Entry 7VYQ (electron microscopy, 3.13 A resolution); this record covers chains F and G of the 4 polymer chains in the assembly.

== Chain F (and G) ==
Molecule: Carbonyl Reductase
From: Candida parapsilosis
Notes: EC 1.1.1.-; chain G of this document is another copy of the same molecule, construct and numbering; everything in this record applies to it too
Reference sequence: B2KJ46 (B2KJ46_CANPA); numbering as in UniProt (aligned over 1-279)
Sequence (280 residues; row label = number of the first residue in the row; numbering starts at 0):
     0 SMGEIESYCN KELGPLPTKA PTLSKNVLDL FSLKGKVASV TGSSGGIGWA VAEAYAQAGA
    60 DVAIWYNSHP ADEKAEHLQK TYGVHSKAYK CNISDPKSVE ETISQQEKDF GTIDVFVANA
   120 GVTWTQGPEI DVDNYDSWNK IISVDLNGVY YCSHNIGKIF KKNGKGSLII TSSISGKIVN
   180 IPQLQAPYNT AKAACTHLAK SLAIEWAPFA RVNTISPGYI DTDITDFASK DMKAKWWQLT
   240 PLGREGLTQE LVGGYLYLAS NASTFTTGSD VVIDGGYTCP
Sequence notes: expression tag (0)
Small-molecule neighbours:
  - ethyl 4-chloranyl-3-oxidanylidene-butanoate (83I): Thr-122, Ser-172, Ile-173, Ser-174, Asn-179, Gln-182, Gln-184, Tyr-187, Gly-217, Tyr-218, Ile-223, Thr-224, Phe-226, Ala-227, Met-231, Trp-235
  - NADP (NAP; NADP nicotinamide-adenine-dinucleotide phosphate): Gly-41, Ser-42, Ser-43, Gly-44, Gly-45, Ile-46, Gly-47, Tyr-65, Asn-66, Ser-67, His-68, Cys-90, Asn-91, Ile-92, Ser-93, Asn-118, Ala-119, Gly-120, Val-121, Val-143, Thr-170, Ser-171, Ser-172, Tyr-187, Lys-191, Pro-216, Gly-217, Tyr-218, Ile-219, Thr-221, Asp-222, Ile-223, Thr-224

== How chain F and chain G interact ==
Residue-residue contacts (111; chain F residue first):
  Ile-4(F) / Gln-237(G)
  Glu-5(F) / Gln-237(G)  hydrogen bond (backbone-side chain)
  Ser-6(F) / Trp-236(G)
  Ser-6(F) / Gln-237(G)  hydrogen bond (side chain-backbone)
  Tyr-7(F) / Gln-237(G)  hydrogen bond (backbone-backbone)
  Cys-8(F) / Gln-237(G)
  Cys-8(F) / Leu-238(G)
  Leu-12(F) / Pro-240(G)
  Leu-12(F) / Leu-241(G)
  Leu-15(F) / Trp-236(G)
  Leu-15(F) / Gln-237(G)
  Leu-15(F) / Gly-242(G)
  Pro-16(F) / Trp-236(G)
  Pro-16(F) / Gly-242(G)
  Thr-17(F) / Leu-241(G)  hydrogen bond (side chain-backbone)
  Thr-17(F) / Gly-242(G)  hydrogen bond (backbone-backbone)
  Thr-17(F) / Arg-243(G)
  Ala-19(F) / Arg-243(G)
  Ala-19(F) / Leu-246(G)  hydrophobic
  Pro-20(F) / Arg-243(G)
  Leu-22(F) / Glu-249(G)
  Ser-23(F) / Gln-248(G)  hydrogen bond (backbone-side chain)
  Lys-24(F) / Gln-56(G)  hydrogen bond (backbone-side chain)
  Lys-24(F) / Gln-248(G)  hydrogen bond (backbone-side chain)
  Asn-25(F) / Gln-56(G)
  Val-26(F) / Ala-53(G)
  Val-26(F) / Gln-56(G)  hydrogen bond (backbone-side chain)
  Val-26(F) / Val-251(G)  hydrophobic
  Val-26(F) / Leu-255(G)  hydrophobic
  Phe-30(F) / Phe-30(G)  hydrophobic
  Phe-30(F) / Gly-252(G)
  Ala-53(F) / Val-26(G)
  Gln-56(F) / Lys-24(G)  hydrogen bond (side chain-backbone)
  Gln-56(F) / Asn-25(G)
  Gln-56(F) / Val-26(G)  hydrogen bond (side chain-backbone)
  Lys-199(F) / Cys-278(G)
  Ile-203(F) / Pro-240(G)  hydrophobic
  Ile-203(F) / Cys-278(G)  hydrophobic
  Ala-206(F) / Pro-240(G)
  Ala-206(F) / Leu-241(G)
  Trp-236(F) / Ser-6(G)
  Trp-236(F) / Leu-15(G)
  Trp-236(F) / Pro-16(G)
  Gln-237(F) / Ile-4(G)
  Gln-237(F) / Glu-5(G)  hydrogen bond (side chain-backbone)
  Gln-237(F) / Ser-6(G)  hydrogen bond (backbone-side chain)
  Gln-237(F) / Tyr-7(G)  hydrogen bond (backbone-backbone)
  Gln-237(F) / Cys-8(G)
  Leu-238(F) / Cys-8(G)
  Pro-240(F) / Leu-12(G)
  Pro-240(F) / Ile-203(G)  hydrophobic
  Pro-240(F) / Ala-206(G)
  Leu-241(F) / Leu-12(G)
  Leu-241(F) / Thr-17(G)  hydrogen bond (backbone-side chain)
  Leu-241(F) / Ala-206(G)
  Leu-241(F) / Phe-264(G)  hydrophobic
  Leu-241(F) / Thr-266(G)
  Gly-242(F) / Leu-15(G)
  Gly-242(F) / Pro-16(G)
  Gly-242(F) / Thr-17(G)  hydrogen bond (backbone-backbone)
  Arg-243(F) / Thr-17(G)
  Arg-243(F) / Ala-19(G)
  Arg-243(F) / Pro-20(G)
  Arg-243(F) / Thr-263(G)  hydrogen bond (side chain-backbone)
  Arg-243(F) / Phe-264(G)
  Gly-245(F) / Phe-264(G)
  Leu-246(F) / Ala-19(G)  hydrophobic
  Gln-248(F) / Ser-23(G)  hydrogen bond (side chain-backbone)
  Gln-248(F) / Lys-24(G)  hydrogen bond (side chain-backbone)
  Glu-249(F) / Leu-22(G)
  Glu-249(F) / Ala-261(G)
  Glu-249(F) / Thr-263(G)  hydrogen bond
  Glu-249(F) / Phe-264(G)
  Val-251(F) / Val-26(G)  hydrophobic
  Gly-252(F) / Phe-30(G)
  Gly-252(F) / Tyr-256(G)
  Gly-253(F) / Tyr-256(G)
  Leu-255(F) / Val-26(G)  hydrophobic
  Tyr-256(F) / Gly-252(G)
  Tyr-256(F) / Gly-253(G)
  Tyr-256(F) / Val-270(G)
  Tyr-256(F) / Ile-272(G)
  Ala-261(F) / Glu-249(G)
  Thr-263(F) / Arg-243(G)  hydrogen bond (backbone-side chain)
  Thr-263(F) / Glu-249(G)  hydrogen bond
  Phe-264(F) / Leu-241(G)  hydrophobic
  Phe-264(F) / Arg-243(G)
  Phe-264(F) / Gly-245(G)
  Phe-264(F) / Glu-249(G)
  Phe-264(F) / Ile-272(G)  hydrophobic
  Phe-264(F) / Asp-273(G)
  Phe-264(F) / Gly-274(G)  hydrogen bond (backbone-backbone)
  Thr-265(F) / Val-271(G)
  Thr-265(F) / Ile-272(G)
  Thr-266(F) / Leu-241(G)
  Thr-266(F) / Gly-274(G)
  Thr-266(F) / Gly-275(G)  hydrogen bond (backbone-backbone)
  Gly-267(F) / Cys-278(G)  hydrogen bond (backbone-side chain)
  Ser-268(F) / Val-271(G)
  Val-270(F) / Tyr-256(G)
  Val-271(F) / Thr-265(G)
  Val-271(F) / Ser-268(G)
  Ile-272(F) / Tyr-256(G)
  Ile-272(F) / Phe-264(G)  hydrophobic
  Ile-272(F) / Thr-265(G)
  Asp-273(F) / Phe-264(G)
  Gly-274(F) / Phe-264(G)  hydrogen bond (backbone-backbone)
  Gly-275(F) / Thr-266(G)  hydrogen bond (backbone-backbone)
  Cys-278(F) / Lys-199(G)
  Cys-278(F) / Ile-203(G)  hydrophobic
  Cys-278(F) / Gly-267(G)  hydrogen bond (side chain-backbone)
Other interface residues (no listed pair), chain F (63 interface residues in all): Lys-18, Leu-27, Leu-29, Ala-57, Ala-202, Ile-219, Ala-233, Thr-239, Glu-244, Asp-269, Pro-279
Other interface residues (no listed pair), chain G (63 interface residues in all): Lys-18, Leu-27, Leu-29, Ala-57, Ala-202, Ile-219, Ala-233, Thr-239, Glu-244, Asp-269, Pro-279

== Overview ==
The chain F/chain G interface involves 63 residues from each chain, with 28 hydrogen bonds. Polar pairs
include Glu-5(F)/Gln-237(G), Ser-6(F)/Gln-237(G) and Thr-17(F)/Leu-241(G). Bound to chain F: NADP and ethyl
4-chloranyl-3-oxidanylidene-butanoate.
Chain F and chain G are both Carbonyl Reductase (Candida parapsilosis); the structure, Short chain
dehydrogenase (SCR) cryoEM structure with NADP and ethyl 4-chloroacetoacetate, was determined by electron
microscopy, deposited together with 7DLD, 7DLL, 7DLM, 7DMG and 7DN1.
